Entry 9H1P (electron microscopy, 3.10 A resolution); this record covers chains A and B of the 24 polymer chains in the assembly.

[Chain A]
Protein: Gag polyprotein
Source organism: Human immunodeficiency virus type 1 group M subtype B (isolate NY5)
UniProtKB: P12493 (GAG_HV1N5); residue numbers follow UniProt; this construct covers 2-132
Chain sequence (131 residues; each row starts with the number of its first residue):
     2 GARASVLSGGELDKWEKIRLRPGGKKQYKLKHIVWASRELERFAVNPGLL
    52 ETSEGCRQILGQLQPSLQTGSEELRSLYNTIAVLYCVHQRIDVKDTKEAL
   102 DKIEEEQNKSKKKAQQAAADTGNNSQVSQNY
Not modelled in the structure: 2-4, 109-132
UniProt features mapped onto this chain:
  - region: Val7 to Leu31 (Interaction with Gp41), Leu8 to Arg43 (Interaction with host CALM1), Glu12 to Ile19 (Interaction with host AP3D1), Asp14 to His33 (Interaction with membrane phosphatidylinositol 4,5-bisphosphate and RNA), Glu73 to Ser77 (Interaction with membrane phosphatidylinositol 4,5-bisphosphate)
  - motif: Trp16 to Arg22 (Nuclear export signal), Lys26 to Lys32 (Nuclear localization signal)
  - site: Tyr132 (Cleavage)
  - lipidation: Gly2 (N-myristoyl glycine)
  - mutagenesis: Ser9 (S9A: Loss of ability to fuse with target cell membranes and infect host cell), Ser67 (S67A: Loss of ability to fuse with target cell membranes and infect host cell), Ser72 (S72A: Loss of ability to fuse with target cell membranes and infect host cell), Ser77 (S77A: Loss of ability to fuse with target cell membranes and infect host cell)
From the paper describing this entry:
  - self-association interface (contacts with another copy of this molecule); pairs are residue here / residue on that copy: Lys26-Glu74, Glu52-Arg20 (salt bridge)
  - conformationally variable residues (side-chain flip): Lys27, Arg76

[Chain B]
Protein: Gag polyprotein
Source organism: Human immunodeficiency virus type 1 group M subtype B (isolate NY5)
UniProtKB: P12493 (GAG_HV1N5); residues 1-16 here correspond to UniProt positions 433-448 (UniProt number = residue number + 432)
Chain sequence (16 residues; each row starts with the number of its first residue):
     1 FLGKIWPSHKGRPGNF
Not modelled in the structure: 1-9
UniProt features mapped onto this chain:
  - site: Phe16 (Cleavage)

[Interface between chain A and chain B]
Contacting residue pairs (20; chain A residue first):
  Leu21(A) - Gly14(B)
  Leu21(A) - Asn15(B)
  Arg22(A) - Gly14(B)
  Arg22(A) - Asn15(B)  hydrogen bond (side chain-backbone)
  Tyr29(A) - Asn15(B)  hydrogen bond
  His33(A) - Gly11(B)
  His33(A) - Pro13(B)
  Trp36(A) - Arg12(B)
  Trp36(A) - Pro13(B)
  Glu73(A) - Arg12(B)  salt bridge
  Glu73(A) - Phe16(B)
  Ser77(A) - Arg12(B)  hydrogen bond
  Ser77(A) - Pro13(B)  hydrogen bond (side chain-backbone)
  Ser77(A) - Asn15(B)  hydrogen bond (backbone-side chain)
  Ser77(A) - Phe16(B)
  Asn80(A) - Asn15(B)
  Asn80(A) - Phe16(B)
  Thr81(A) - Pro13(B)
  Thr81(A) - Asn15(B)  hydrogen bond
  Thr97(A) - Asn15(B)
Also at the interface, not in a pair above, chain A (11 interface residues in all): Arg76
From the paper, about this interface:
  - specific contacts: Arg22(A)-Phe16(B), His33(A)-Pro13(B) (pi stacking), Trp36(A)-Arg12(B) (pi stacking), Glu73(A)-Arg12(B) (salt bridge)
  - interface residues, chain A: Leu21(A), Tyr29(A), Ser77(A), Thr81(A), Thr97(A)
  - interface residues, chain B: Gly14(B), Asn15(B)

[Overview]
11 residues of chain A face 6 of chain B across their interface; the contacts include 6 hydrogen bonds and 1
salt bridge. Polar contacts include Glu73(A)-Arg12(B), Arg22(A)-Asn15(B) and Tyr29(A)-Asn15(B). The paper
describes a contact between Arg22(A) and Phe16(B); pi stacking between His33(A) and Pro13(B) and Trp36(A) and
Arg12(B); a salt bridge between Glu73(A) and Arg12(B). The paper reports interface residues Leu21(A), Tyr29(A)
and Gly14(B) among others; conformational variability at Lys27(A) and Arg76(A).
Chain A is Gag polyprotein and chain B is Gag polyprotein, both from Human immunodeficiency virus type 1 group
M subtype B (isolate NY5); the structure, Mature HIV-1 matrix from MA-SP1 cleavage mutant, was determined by
electron microscopy.
